6WYC - chains C and D of the 4 polymer chains in the assembly; structure by X-ray diffraction, 1.50 A resolution.

[Chain C (and D)]
Name: Glyceraldehyde-3-phosphate dehydrogenase
Source organism: Chlamydia trachomatis (strain D/UW-3/Cx)
Notes: EC 1.2.1.12; chain D of this document is another copy of the same molecule, construct and numbering; everything in this record applies to it too
UniProt: P0CE13 (G3P_CHLTR); residues 1-334 here = UniProt positions 1-334
Amino-acid sequence (334 residues; each row starts with the number of its first residue):
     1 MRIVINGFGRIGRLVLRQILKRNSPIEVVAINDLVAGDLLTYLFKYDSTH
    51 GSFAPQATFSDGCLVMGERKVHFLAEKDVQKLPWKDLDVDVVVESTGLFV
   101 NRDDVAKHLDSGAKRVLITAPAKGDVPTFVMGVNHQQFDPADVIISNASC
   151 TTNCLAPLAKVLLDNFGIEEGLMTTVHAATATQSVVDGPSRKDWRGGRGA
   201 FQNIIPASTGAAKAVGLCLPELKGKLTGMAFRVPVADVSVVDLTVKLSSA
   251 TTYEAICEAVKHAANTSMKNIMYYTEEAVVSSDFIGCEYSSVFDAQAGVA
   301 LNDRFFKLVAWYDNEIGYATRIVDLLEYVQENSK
Not modelled in the structure: 100, 334 (chain D: 333-334)
Modified residues: Cys63 (S-nitroso-cysteine; SNC); Cys287 (s,S-(2-hydroxyethyl)thiocysteine; CME)
UniProt features mapped onto this chain:
  - active site: Cys150 (Nucleophile)
  - binding site (NAD(+)): Arg10, Ile11, Asp33, Lys77, Thr119, Asn314
  - binding site (D-glyceraldehyde 3-phosphate): Ser149 to Thr151, Thr180, Thr209, Gly210, Arg232
  - site: His177 (Activates thiol group during catalysis)
Residues lining bound ligands: NAD (nicotinamide-adenine-dinucleotide): Asn6, Gly7, Phe8, Gly9, Arg10, Ile11, Asn32, Asp33, Leu34, Glu76, Lys77, Ser95, Thr96, Gly97, Leu98, Phe99, Thr119, Ala120, Cys150, His177, Thr180, Ala181, Asn314, Glu315, Tyr318
Reported in the primary citation:
  - binding site for NAD: Arg10, Ile11, Asp33, Lys77, Thr119, Ala181, Asn314
  - catalytic residues: Cys150, His177
  - post-translational modification sites: Cys63, Cys287
  - binding site for NAD: Gly7 to Arg13 (by similarity / conservation)
  - self-association interface (contacts with another copy of this molecule): Arg13, Leu34, Tyr42, Ser48

[Interface between chain C and chain D]
Pairs across the interface (100):
  Glu170(C) with Lys246(D); Leu301(D); Asn302(D), hydrogen bond; Phe305(D)
  Gly171(C) with Phe305(D)
  Leu172(C) with Thr244(D); Phe305(D), hydrophobic; Phe306(D); Lys307(D)
  Met173(C) with Lys307(D)
  Thr174(C) with Asp242(D), hydrogen bond; Lys307(D), hydrogen bond
  Val176(C) with Val176(D), hydrophobic; Ile204(D)
  Arg195(C) with Ala278(D); Val279(D), hydrogen bond (side chain-backbone); Val280(D); Asp294(D), salt bridge; Gln296(D); Ala297(D)
  Arg198(C) with Val280(D); Ser282(D); Asp283(D), salt bridge
  Gln202(C) with Ser281(D)
  Asn203(C) with Val280(D); Ser281(D); Ser282(D), hydrogen bond
  Ile204(C) with Val176(D); Val233(D), hydrophobic; Val235(D), hydrophobic; Val238(D); Val280(D); Ser281(D), hydrogen bond (backbone-side chain); Trp311(D)
  Pro206(C) with Val279(D); Trp311(D), hydrophobic
  Gly224(C) with Leu301(D)
  Lys225(C) with Leu301(D)
  Leu226(C) with Leu301(D)
  Thr227(C) with Ala300(D); Leu301(D)
  Met229(C) with Ala297(D); Val299(D), hydrophobic; Lys307(D); Val309(D), hydrophobic
  Phe231(C) with Val240(D), hydrophobic; Asp242(D)
  Val233(C) with Ile204(D), hydrophobic
  Pro234(C) with Pro234(D); Val235(D), hydrophobic
  Val235(C) with Asn203(D); Ile204(D), hydrophobic; Pro234(D), hydrophobic
  Val238(C) with Ile204(D)
  Val240(C) with Phe231(D), hydrophobic
  Asp242(C) with Thr174(D), hydrogen bond; Phe231(D)
  Thr244(C) with Leu172(D); Thr244(D)
  Lys246(C) with Glu170(D), salt bridge
  Ala278(C) with Arg195(D)
  Val279(C) with Arg195(D), hydrogen bond (backbone-side chain); Pro206(D)
  Val280(C) with Arg195(D); Arg198(D); Asn203(D); Ile204(D)
  Ser281(C) with Gln202(D); Asn203(D); Ile204(D), hydrogen bond (side chain-backbone)
  Ser282(C) with Arg198(D); Asn203(D), hydrogen bond
  Asp283(C) with Arg198(D), salt bridge
  Asp294(C) with Arg195(D), salt bridge
  Gln296(C) with Arg195(D)
  Ala297(C) with Arg195(D); Met229(D)
  Gly298(C) with Met229(D)
  Val299(C) with Gly228(D); Met229(D), hydrophobic
  Ala300(C) with Thr227(D)
  Leu301(C) with Glu170(D); Gly171(D); Gly224(D); Lys225(D); Leu226(D); Thr227(D)
  Asn302(C) with Glu170(D), hydrogen bond
  Phe305(C) with Glu170(D); Gly171(D); Leu172(D), hydrophobic; Phe305(D), hydrophobic
  Phe306(C) with Leu172(D)
  Lys307(C) with Leu172(D); Met173(D); Thr174(D), hydrogen bond; Met229(D)
  Val309(C) with Met229(D), hydrophobic
  Trp311(C) with Ile204(D); Pro206(D), hydrophobic
Interface residues without a listed pair, chain C (50 interface residues in all): Trp194, Phe201, Ile205, Gly228, Glu277
Interface residues without a listed pair, chain D (50 interface residues in all): Trp194, Phe201, Ile205, Glu277, Gly298

[In short]
Chain C and chain D each contribute 50 residues to their interface; the contacts include 12 hydrogen bonds and
5 salt bridges. Polar contacts include Arg195(C)-Asp294(D), Arg198(C)-Asp283(D) and Lys246(C)-Glu170(D). Chain
C binds NAD. From the paper: catalytic residues Cys150(C) and His177(C); a binding site for NAD at Arg10(C),
Ile11(C) and Asp33(C) among others.
Both chains are Glyceraldehyde-3-phosphate dehydrogenase (Chlamydia trachomatis (strain D/UW-3/Cx)). Entry
6WYC (Crystal Structure of Chlamydia trachomatis Glyceraldehyde 3-phosphate dehydrogenase) was determined by
X-ray diffraction, deposited together with 6X2E.
